Entry 7TAW (electron microscopy, 2.70 A resolution); this record covers chains G and M of the 24 polymer chains in the assembly.

== Chain G ==
Protein: CRISPR type I-F/YPEST-associated protein Csy3
UniProtKB: A0A444M080 (A0A444M080_PSEAI); residues 21-361 here correspond to UniProt positions 2-342 (UniProt number = residue number - 19)
Chain sequence (360 residues; each row starts with the number of its first residue):
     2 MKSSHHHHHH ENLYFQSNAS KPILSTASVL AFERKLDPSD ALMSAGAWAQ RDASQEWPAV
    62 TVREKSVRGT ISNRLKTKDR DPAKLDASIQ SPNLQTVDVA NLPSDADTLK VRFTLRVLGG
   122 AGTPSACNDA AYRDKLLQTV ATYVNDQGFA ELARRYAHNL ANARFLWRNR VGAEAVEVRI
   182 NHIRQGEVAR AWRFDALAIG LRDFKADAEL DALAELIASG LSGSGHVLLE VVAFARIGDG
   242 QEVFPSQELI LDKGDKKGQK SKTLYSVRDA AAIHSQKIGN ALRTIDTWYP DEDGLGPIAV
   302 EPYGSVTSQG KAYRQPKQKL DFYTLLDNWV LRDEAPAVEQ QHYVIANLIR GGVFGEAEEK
Unresolved in the structure: 2-23, 359-361
Differences from the reference sequence: initiating methionine (2); expression tag (3-20)

== Chain M ==
Molecule: 61-nt RNA strand
Sequence (61 nucleotides; each row starts with the number of its first residue):
     1 CUAAGAAAUU CACGGCGGGC UUGAUGUCCG CGUCUACCUG AUUCACUGCC GUAUAGGCAG
    61 C
Differences from the reference sequence: conflict A41 (G1458 in 313291946), A53 (G1446 in 313291946)

== Interface between chain G and chain M ==
Pairs across the interface (42):
  Ala32(G) - G17(M)  sugar contact
  Phe33(G) - G17(M)  hydrogen bond to the sugar
  Phe33(G) - G18(M)  sugar contact
  Glu34(G) - G17(M)  phosphate contact
  Glu34(G) - G18(M)  phosphate contact
  Arg35(G) - G18(M)  salt bridge to the phosphate
  Arg35(G) - G19(M)  salt bridge to the phosphate
  Ser67(G) - U27(M)  phosphate contact
  Val68(G) - U25(M)  sugar contact
  Val68(G) - U27(M)  phosphate contact
  Arg69(G) - U25(M)  hydrogen bond to the sugar
  Arg69(G) - G26(M)  hydrogen bond to the sugar
  Arg69(G) - U27(M)  hydrogen bond to the base
  Arg69(G) - C28(M)  sugar contact
  Gly70(G) - U25(M)  phosphate contact
  Leu95(G) - U27(M)  base contact
  Trp168(G) - C20(M)  base contact
  Arg169(G) - G23(M)  salt bridge to the phosphate
  Arg169(G) - A24(M)  salt bridge to the phosphate
  Ser247(G) - U21(M)  hydrogen bond to the phosphate
  Ser247(G) - U22(M)  hydrogen bond to the phosphate
  Gln248(G) - U21(M)  base contact
  Gln248(G) - U22(M)  hydrogen bond to the phosphate
  Gln248(G) - G23(M)  phosphate contact
  Glu249(G) - U21(M)  hydrogen bond to the base
  Leu250(G) - U21(M)  base contact
  Ile251(G) - U21(M)  base contact
  His275(G) - U21(M)  salt bridge to the phosphate
  Gln277(G) - C20(M)  sugar contact
  Gln277(G) - U21(M)  hydrogen bond to the phosphate
  Lys278(G) - C20(M)  base contact
  Lys278(G) - U22(M)  salt bridge to the phosphate
  Asn281(G) - C20(M)  hydrogen bond to the base
  Arg284(G) - G19(M)  sugar contact
  Arg284(G) - C20(M)  salt bridge to the phosphate
  Arg351(G) - G18(M)  hydrogen bond to the sugar
  Arg351(G) - G19(M)  sugar contact
  Gly352(G) - G18(M)  sugar contact
  Gly353(G) - G17(M)  sugar contact
  Gly353(G) - G18(M)  sugar contact
  Val354(G) - G17(M)  base contact
  Val354(G) - G18(M)  base contact
Other interface residues (no listed pair), chain G (31 interface residues in all): Ser73, Asn74, Asn94, Gln96, Ser126, Glu302

== Summary ==
31 residues of chain G face 12 of chain M across their interface, with 11 hydrogen bonds and 7 salt bridges.
Polar contacts include Arg69(G)-U27(M), Glu249(G)-U21(M) and Asn281(G)-C20(M).
Here chain G is CRISPR type I-F/YPEST-associated protein Csy3 and chain M is a 61-nt RNA strand. Entry 7TAW
(Cryo-EM structure of the Csy-AcrIF24-promoter DNA dimer) was determined by electron microscopy (same
publication as 7T3J, 7T3K, 7T3L and 7TAX).
